6M9L - chain A; structure by X-ray diffraction, 2.45 A resolution.

[Chain A]
Molecule: Mitogen-activated protein kinase 14
Organism: Homo sapiens
Notes: EC 2.7.11.24
Reference sequence: Q16539 (MK14_HUMAN); residues 1-360 here = UniProt positions 1-360
Chain sequence (388 residues; numbered -27 to 360; the number before each row is that of its first residue; numbers below 1 keep their minus sign (Met-27 is residue -27)):
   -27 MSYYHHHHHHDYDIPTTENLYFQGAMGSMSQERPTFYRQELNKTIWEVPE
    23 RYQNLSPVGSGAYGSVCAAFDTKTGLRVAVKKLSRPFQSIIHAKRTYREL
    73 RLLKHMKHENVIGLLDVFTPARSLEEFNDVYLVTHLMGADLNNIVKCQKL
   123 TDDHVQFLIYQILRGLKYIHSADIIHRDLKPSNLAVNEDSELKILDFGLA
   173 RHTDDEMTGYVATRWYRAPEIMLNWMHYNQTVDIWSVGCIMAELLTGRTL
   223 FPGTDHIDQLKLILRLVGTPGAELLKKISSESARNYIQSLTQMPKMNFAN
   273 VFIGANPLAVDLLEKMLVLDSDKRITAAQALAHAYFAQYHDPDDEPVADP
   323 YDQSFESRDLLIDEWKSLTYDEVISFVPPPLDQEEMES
Not modelled in the structure: -27 to 4, 32-34, 171-184, 353-360
Construct notes: expression tag (-27 to 0); conflict Ser162 (Cys in Q16539)
Residues lining bound ligands: J9G (3-benzyl-6-[(2,4-difluorophenyl)amino]-1,3-dihydro-2H-imidazo[4,5-b]pyridin-2-one): Val30, Val38, Ala51, Val52, Lys53, Leu75, Ile84, Leu86, Leu104, Val105, Thr106, His107, Leu108, Met109, Gly110, Ala111, Asp112, Ala157, Leu167
Swiss-Prot annotation at these positions:
  - motif: Thr180 to Tyr182 (TXY)
  - active site: Asp168 (Proton acceptor)
  - binding site (ATP): Val30 to Val38, Lys53
  - modified residue: Ser2 (N-acetylserine), Thr16 (Phosphothreonine), Lys53 (N6-acetyllysine), Lys152 (N6-acetyllysine), Thr180 (Phosphothreonine), Tyr182 (Phosphotyrosine), Thr263 (Phosphothreonine), Tyr323 (Phosphotyrosine)
  - natural variant: Ala51 (A51V: In a gastric adenocarcinoma sample), Pro322 (P322R: In a lung adenocarcinoma sample)
  - mutagenesis: Ala34 (A34V: Lowered kinase activity), Lys53 (K53R: Loss of kinase activity), Lys54 (K54R: Impairs MAP2K6/MKK6-dependent autophosphorylation), Tyr69 (Y69H: Lowered kinase activity), Asp168 (D168A: Loss of kinase activity), Thr175 (T175A: No effect on either the kinase activity or tyrosine phosphorylation), Asp176 (D176A: Emulation of the active state. Increase in activity; when associated with S-327 or L-327), Asp177 (D177A: Loss of kinase activity), Thr180 (T180E: Loss of kinase activity), Tyr182 (Y182F: Loss of kinase activity), Ala320 (A320T: Lowered kinase activity), Phe327 (F327L: Emulation of the active state. Increase in activity; when associated with A-176; F327S: Emulation of the active state. Increase in activity; when associated with A-176), 1 further mutagenesis entry in UniProt

[In short]
Chain A binds compound J9G. Curated annotation (UniProt) lists active-site residue Asp168, 10 ATP-binding
residues and 13 mutagenesis sites.
Chain A is Mitogen-activated protein kinase 14 (Homo sapiens); the structure, Structure-based Design,
Synthesis, and Biological Evaluation of Imidazo[4,5-b]pyridine-2-one based p38 MAP Kinase Inhibitors by
scaffold hopping ..., was determined by X-ray diffraction (same publication as 6M95).
